Entry 3WPP (X-ray diffraction, 1.95 A resolution); this record covers chain A.

== Chain A ==
Name: Trimeric autotransporter adhesin
UniProt: K7ZP88 (K7ZP88_9GAMM); residues 3334-3474 here = UniProt positions 3334-3474
Sequence (207 residues; each row starts with the number of its first residue):
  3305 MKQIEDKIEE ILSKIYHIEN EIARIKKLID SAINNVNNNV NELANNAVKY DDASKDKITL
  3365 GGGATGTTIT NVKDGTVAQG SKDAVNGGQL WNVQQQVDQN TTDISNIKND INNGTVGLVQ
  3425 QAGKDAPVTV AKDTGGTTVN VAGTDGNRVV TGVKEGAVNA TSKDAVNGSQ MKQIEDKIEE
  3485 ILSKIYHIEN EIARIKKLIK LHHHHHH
Disordered / not traced: 3305-3311, 3416-3511
Sequence notes: expression tag (3305-3333, 3475-3511)
From the paper describing this entry:
  - binding site for chloride ion: N3404

== In short ==
The paper reports a binding site for chloride ion at N3404.
Chain A is Trimeric autotransporter adhesin; the structure, Acinetobacter sp. Tol 5 AtaA YDD-DALL3 domains in
C-terminal stalk fused to GCN4 adaptors (CstalkC1iii), was determined by X-ray diffraction, deposited together
with 3WP8, 3WPA, 3WPO, 3WPR and 3WQA.
